6B81 - chains B and A; structure by X-ray diffraction, 1.76 A resolution.

Chain B (and A):
Name: Basic phospholipase A2 homolog 2
From: Bothrops moojeni
Notes: chain A of this document is another copy of the same molecule, construct and numbering; everything in this record applies to it too
UniProt: Q9I834 (PA2H2_BOTMO); the author numbering skips numbers that UniProt does not, so the offset changes along the chain: 1-13 = UniProt 1-13; 15-53 = UniProt 14-52; 57-61 = UniProt 53-57; 67-90 = UniProt 58-81; 2 more segments
Amino-acid sequence (122 residues; row label = number of the first residue in the row; note: 11 numbers in that range are skipped by the numbering (no residue carries them; nothing is unmodelled there)):
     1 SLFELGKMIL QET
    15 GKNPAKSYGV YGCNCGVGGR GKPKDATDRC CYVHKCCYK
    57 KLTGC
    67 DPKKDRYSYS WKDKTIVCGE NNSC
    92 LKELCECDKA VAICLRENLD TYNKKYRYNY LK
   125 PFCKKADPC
Cystine bridges: Cys27-Cys127, Cys29-Cys45, Cys44-Cys105, Cys50-Cys133, Cys51-Cys98, Cys61-Cys90, Cys84-Cys96
Ligand contacts: octanoic acid (caprylic acid) (OCA): Leu2, Leu5, Gly6, Ile9, Pro18, Ala19, Tyr22, Gly23, Asn28, Cys29, Gly30, Cys45, His48, Lys49, Val102
Swiss-Prot annotation at these positions:
  - region: Lys115 to Lys129 (Important for membrane-damaging activities in eukaryotes and bacteria)
  - site: Lys16 (Cationic membrane-docking site (MDoS)), Lys20 (Cationic membrane-docking site (MDoS)), Lys115 (Important residue of the cationic membrane-docking site (MDoS)), Arg118 (Important residue of the cationic membrane-docking site (MDoS)), Leu122 (Hydrophobic membrane-disruption site (MDiS)), Lys123 (Cationic membrane-docking site (MDoS)), Phe126 (Hydrophobic membrane-disruption site (MDiS)), Lys129 (Cationic membrane-docking site (MDoS))

How chain B and chain A interact:
Residue-residue contacts (32; chain B residue first):
  Ser1(B) - Pro125(A)
  Leu2(B) - Tyr121(A)
  Phe3(B) - Tyr121(A)
  Phe3(B) - Leu122(A)  hydrophobic
  Phe3(B) - Pro125(A)
  Phe3(B) - Phe126(A)  hydrophobic
  Gly6(B) - Tyr121(A)
  Lys7(B) - Tyr121(A)
  Leu10(B) - Tyr121(A)
  Asn17(B) - Tyr119(A)
  Pro18(B) - Tyr121(A)  hydrophobic
  Ala19(B) - Tyr119(A)
  Lys20(B) - Tyr119(A)
  Val31(B) - Leu2(A)  hydrophobic
  Gly32(B) - Lys70(A)
  Gly33(B) - Lys70(A)
  Arg72(B) - Phe126(A)
  Tyr119(B) - Asn17(A)
  Tyr119(B) - Ala19(A)
  Tyr119(B) - Lys20(A)
  Tyr119(B) - Tyr119(A)  hydrogen bond
  Tyr121(B) - Leu2(A)
  Tyr121(B) - Phe3(A)
  Tyr121(B) - Gly6(A)
  Tyr121(B) - Lys7(A)
  Tyr121(B) - Leu10(A)
  Tyr121(B) - Pro18(A)  hydrophobic
  Leu122(B) - Phe3(A)  hydrophobic
  Pro125(B) - Ser1(A)
  Pro125(B) - Phe3(A)
  Phe126(B) - Phe3(A)  hydrophobic
  Phe126(B) - Arg72(A)
Other interface residues (no listed pair), chain B (23 interface residues in all): Gly23, Val24, Asn120, Lys123
Other interface residues (no listed pair), chain A (22 interface residues in all): Gly23, Val24, Val31, Asn120, Lys123

Overview:
23 residues of chain B and 22 residues of chain A are in contact, with 1 hydrogen bond. Its one
hydrogen-bonded contact is Tyr119(B)-Tyr119(A). Chain B binds octanoic acid (caprylic acid).
Both chains are Basic phospholipase A2 homolog 2 (Bothrops moojeni). Entry 6B81 (Crystal structure of Myotoxin
II from Bothrops moojeni complexed to Caprylic acid) was determined by X-ray diffraction together with 6B80,
6B83 and 6B84 from the same study.
